1YTO - chain A; structure by X-ray diffraction, 2.10 A resolution.

[Chain A]
Protein: Heparin-binding growth factor 1
Organism: Homo sapiens
UniProt: P05230 (FGF1_HUMAN); residues 2-140 here correspond to UniProt positions 17-155 (UniProt number = residue number + 15)
Sequence (145 residues; row label = number of the first residue in the row; note: 2 numbers in that range are skipped by the numbering (no residue carries them; nothing is unmodelled there); a row labelled like 1D-1G holds insertion residues (1D, then the next letters in order); numbers below 1 keep their minus sign (His-2 is residue -2)):
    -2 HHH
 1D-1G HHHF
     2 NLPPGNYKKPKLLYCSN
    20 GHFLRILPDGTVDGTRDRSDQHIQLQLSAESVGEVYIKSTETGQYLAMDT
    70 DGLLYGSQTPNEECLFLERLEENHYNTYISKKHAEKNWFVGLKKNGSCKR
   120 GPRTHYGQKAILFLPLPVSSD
Not modelled in the structure: -2 to 0, 138-140
Differences from the reference sequence: expression tag (1D, 1D, 1D, 1D-1F)
Swiss-Prot annotation at these positions:
  - region: Lys112 to Lys128 (Heparin-binding)
  - motif: Lys9 to Lys12 (Nuclear localization signal)
  - binding site (heparin): Asn18

[In short]
UniProt lists heparin-binding residue Asn18.
Chain A is Heparin-binding growth factor 1 (Homo sapiens); the structure, Crystal Structure of Gly19 deletion
Mutant of Human Acidic Fibroblast Growth Factor, was determined by X-ray diffraction (same publication as
1Z2V, 1Z4S and 2AQZ).
